PDB entry 4ADV | electron microscopy, 13.50 A resolution (very low resolution: no residue pairs are listed; an interface is given only as per-side residue counts) | chains A and M of the 22 polymer chains in the assembly

== Chain A ==
Molecule: 16S ribosomal RNA
Organism: Escherichia coli
Sequence (1542 nucleotides; numbered 1 to 1542; the number before each row is that of its first residue):
     1 AAAUUGAAGA GUUUGAUCAU GGCUCAGAUU GAACGCUGGC GGCAGGCCUA ACACAUGCAA
    61 GUCGAACGGU AACAGGAAGA AGCUUGCUUC UUUGCUGACG AGUGGCGGAC GGGUGAGUAA
   121 UGUCUGGGAA ACUGCCUGAU GGAGGGGGAU AACUACUGGA AACGGUAGCU AAUACCGCAU
   181 AACGUCGCAA GACCAAAGAG GGGGACCUUC GGGCCUCUUG CCAUCGGAUG UGCCCAGAUG
   241 GGAUUAGCUA GUAGGUGGGG UAACGGCUCA CCUAGGCGAC GAUCCCUAGC UGGUCUGAGA
   301 GGAUGACCAG CCACACUGGA ACUGAGACAC GGUCCAGACU CCUACGGGAG GCAGCAGUGG
   361 GGAAUAUUGC ACAAUGGGCG CAAGCCUGAU GCAGCCAUGC CGCGUGUAUG AAGAAGGCCU
   421 UCGGGUUGUA AAGUACUUUC AGCGGGGAGG AAGGGAGUAA AGUUAAUACC UUUGCUCAUU
   481 GACGUUACCC GCAGAAGAAG CACCGGCUAA CUCCGUGCCA GCAGCCGCGG UAAUACGGAG
   541 GGUGCAAGCG UUAAUCGGAA UUACUGGGCG UAAAGCGCAC GCAGGCGGUU UGUUAAGUCA
   601 GAUGUGAAAU CCCCGGGCUC AACCUGGGAA CUGCAUCUGA UACUGGCAAG CUUGAGUCUC
   661 GUAGAGGGGG GUAGAAUUCC AGGUGUAGCG GUGAAAUGCG UAGAGAUCUG GAGGAAUACC
   721 GGUGGCGAAG GCGGCCCCCU GGACGAAGAC UGACGCUCAG GUGCGAAAGC GUGGGGAGCA
   781 AACAGGAUUA GAUACCCUGG UAGUCCACGC CGUAAACGAU GUCGACUUGG AGGUUGUGCC
   841 CUUGAGGCGU GGCUUCCGGA GCUAACGCGU UAAGUCGACC GCCUGGGGAG UACGGCCGCA
   901 AGGUUAAAAC UCAAAUGAAU UGACGGGGGC CCGCACAAGC GGUGGAGCAU GUGGUUUAAU
   961 UCGAUGCAAC GCGAAGAACC UUACCUGGUC UUGACAUCCA CGGAAGUUUU CAGAGAUGAG
  1021 AAUGUGCCUU CGGGAACCGU GAGACAGGUG CUGCAUGGCU GUCGUCAGCU CGUGUUGUGA
  1081 AAUGUUGGGU UAAGUCCCGC AACGAGCGCA ACCCUUAUCC UUUGUUGCCA GCGGUCCGGC
  1141 CGGGAACUCA AAGGAGACUG CCAGUGAUAA ACUGGAGGAA GGUGGGGAUG ACGUCAAGUC
  1201 AUCAUGGCCC UUACGACCAG GGCUACACAC GUGCUACAAU GGCGCAUACA AAGAGAAGCG
  1261 ACCUCGCGAG AGCAAGCGGA CCUCAUAAAG UGCGUCGUAG UCCGGAUUGG AGUCUGCAAC
  1321 UCGACUCCAU GAAGUCGGAA UCGCUAGUAA UCGUGGAUCA GAAUGCCACG GUGAAUACGU
  1381 UCCCGGGCCU UGUACACACC GCCCGUCACA CCAUGGGAGU GGGUUGCAAA AGAAGUAGGU
  1441 AGCUUAACCU UCGGGAGGGC GCUUACCACU UUGUGAUUCA UGACUGGGGU GAAGUCGUAA
  1501 CAAGGUAACC GUAGGGGAAC CUGCGGUUGG AUCACCUCCU UA
Unresolved in the structure: 1-4, 1386-1505, 1535-1542

== Chain M ==
Name: 30S ribosomal protein S13
Organism: Escherichia coli
UniProt: P0A7S9 (RS13_ECOLI); residue numbers follow UniProt; this construct covers 1-117
Sequence (117 residues; each row starts with the number of its first residue):
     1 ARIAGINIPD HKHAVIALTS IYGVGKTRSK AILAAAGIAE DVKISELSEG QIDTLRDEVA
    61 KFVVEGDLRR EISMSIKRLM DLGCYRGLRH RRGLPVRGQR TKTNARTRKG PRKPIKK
Unresolved in the structure: 115-117

== Interface between chain A and chain M ==
At this resolution (14 A) residue pairs are not listed: 32 residues of chain A and 41 of chain M lie at the interface.

== In short ==
Chain A and chain M form an interface of 32 and 41 residues respectively.
Here chain A is 16S ribosomal RNA and chain M is 30S ribosomal protein S13, both from Escherichia coli. Entry
4ADV (Structure of the E. coli methyltransferase KsgA bound to the E. coli 30S ribosomal subunit) was
determined by electron microscopy.
